Entry 5PAW (X-ray diffraction, 2.20 A resolution); this record covers chains A and B.

Chain A:
Molecule: Coagulation factor VII light chain
Organism: Homo sapiens
Notes: EC 3.4.21.21
Reference sequence: P08709 (FA7_HUMAN); residues 149-212 here = UniProt positions 149-212
Amino-acid sequence (64 residues; numbered 149 to 212; the number before each row is that of its first residue):
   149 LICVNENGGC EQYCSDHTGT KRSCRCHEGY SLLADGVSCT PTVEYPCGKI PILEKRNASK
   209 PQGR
Disordered / not traced: 205-212
Disulfide bonds: Cys-151/Cys-162, Cys-158/Cys-172, Cys-174/Cys-187
Curated features (UniProtKB/Swiss-Prot):
  - site: Arg-212 (Cleavage)
  - glycosylation: Asn-205 (N-linked (GlcNAc...) asparagine)

Chain B:
Molecule: Coagulation factor VII heavy chain
Organism: Homo sapiens
Notes: EC 3.4.21.21
Reference sequence: P08709 (FA7_HUMAN); numbering as in UniProt (aligned over 213-466)
Amino-acid sequence (254 residues; each row starts with the number of its first residue):
   213 IVGGKVCPKG ECPWQVLLLV NGAQLCGGTL INTIWVVSAA HCFDKIKNWR NLIAVLGEHD
   273 LSEHDGDEQS RRVAQVIIPS TYVPGTTNHD IALLRLHQPV VLTDHVVPLC LPERTFSERT
   333 LAFVRFSLVS GWGQLLDRGA TALELMVLNV PRLMTQDCLQ QSRKVGDSPN ITEYMFCAGY
   393 SDGSKDSCKG DSGGPHATHY RGTWYLTGIV SWGQGCATVG HFGVYTRVSQ YIEWLQKLMR
   453 SEPRPGVLLR APFP
Disordered / not traced: 376-379
Disulfide bonds: Cys-219/Cys-224, Cys-238/Cys-254, Cys-370/Cys-389, Cys-400/Cys-428
Metal / ion sites: Ca2+: Glu-270, Asp-272, Glu-275, Glu-280
Small-molecule neighbours: isoquinoline-1,6-diamine (7XM): Asp-398, Ser-399, Cys-400, Lys-401, Ser-404, Val-422, Ser-423, Trp-424, Gly-425, Gln-426, Gly-427, Cys-428, Gly-435, Val-436, Tyr-437
Curated features (UniProtKB/Swiss-Prot):
  - active site (Charge relay system): His-253, Asp-302, Ser-404
  - binding site (substrate): Asp-398
  - glycosylation: Asn-382 (N-linked (GlcNAc...) asparagine)

How chain A and chain B interact:
Residue-residue contacts (48):
  Cys-151(A) / Arg-331(B)
  Val-152(A) / Arg-331(B)
  Glu-154(A) / Arg-413(B)  hydrogen bond (backbone-side chain)
  Asn-155(A) / Phe-328(B)
  Asn-155(A) / Thr-332(B)  hydrogen bond
  Asn-155(A) / Tyr-412(B)
  Gly-157(A) / Arg-413(B)  hydrogen bond (backbone-side chain)
  Cys-158(A) / Arg-413(B)  hydrogen bond (backbone-side chain)
  Glu-159(A) / Tyr-412(B)
  Glu-159(A) / Arg-413(B)
  Gln-160(A) / Phe-328(B)
  Gln-160(A) / Tyr-417(B)
  Tyr-161(A) / Leu-323(B)
  Tyr-161(A) / Pro-324(B)
  Tyr-161(A) / Glu-325(B)
  Tyr-161(A) / Phe-328(B)  hydrophobic
  Tyr-161(A) / Tyr-417(B)
  Asp-164(A) / Arg-331(B)  salt bridge
  Arg-173(A) / Glu-325(B)  salt bridge
  His-175(A) / Leu-323(B)
  Tyr-178(A) / Thr-415(B)
  Tyr-193(A) / Leu-314(B)
  Tyr-193(A) / Thr-315(B)
  Tyr-193(A) / Asp-316(B)  hydrogen bond
  Pro-194(A) / Val-319(B)
  Cys-195(A) / Pro-320(B)
  Cys-195(A) / Leu-321(B)
  Cys-195(A) / Cys-322(B)  disulfide
  Cys-195(A) / Thr-415(B)
  Gly-196(A) / Trp-226(B)
  Gly-196(A) / Pro-320(B)  hydrogen bond (backbone-backbone)
  Gly-196(A) / Cys-322(B)
  Gly-196(A) / Thr-415(B)
  Gly-196(A) / Trp-416(B)  hydrogen bond (backbone-backbone)
  Lys-197(A) / Trp-226(B)
  Lys-197(A) / Val-319(B)
  Lys-197(A) / Gly-414(B)  hydrogen bond (side chain-backbone)
  Lys-197(A) / Thr-415(B)  hydrogen bond
  Ile-198(A) / Gly-222(B)
  Ile-198(A) / Glu-223(B)
  Ile-198(A) / Trp-226(B)  hydrophobic
  Pro-199(A) / Asp-316(B)
  Pro-199(A) / Val-319(B)
  Ile-200(A) / Lys-221(B)
  Ile-200(A) / Gly-222(B)
  Ile-200(A) / Glu-223(B)
  Leu-201(A) / Glu-223(B)
  Lys-203(A) / Asp-316(B)  salt bridge
Also at the interface, not in a pair above, chain A (25 interface residues in all): Cys-162, Ser-186
Also at the interface, not in a pair above, chain B (25 interface residues in all): Pro-225, Thr-327
Cross-chain cystine bridges: Cys-195(A)/Cys-322(B)

In short:
Chain A and chain B each contribute 25 residues to their interface, with 1 disulfide bond, 9 hydrogen bonds
and 3 salt bridges. Among the polar pairs are Asp-164(A)/Arg-331(B), Arg-173(A)/Glu-325(B) and
Lys-203(A)/Asp-316(B). Ligands of chain B: isoquinoline-1,6-diamine.
Chain A is Coagulation factor VII light chain and chain B is Coagulation factor VII heavy chain, both from
Homo sapiens; the structure, Crystal Structure of Factor VIIa in complex with isoquinoline-1,6-diamine, was
determined by X-ray diffraction.
